2UVR - chains A and T of the 3 polymer chains in the assembly; structure by X-ray diffraction, 2.90 A resolution.

Chain A:
Protein: DNA polymerase IV
From: Sulfolobus solfataricus
Notes: EC 2.7.7.7
Reference sequence: Q97W02 (DPO42_SULSO); numbering as in UniProt (aligned over 1-352)
Sequence (358 residues; row label = number of the first residue in the row; numbers below 1 keep their minus sign (His-5 is residue -5)):
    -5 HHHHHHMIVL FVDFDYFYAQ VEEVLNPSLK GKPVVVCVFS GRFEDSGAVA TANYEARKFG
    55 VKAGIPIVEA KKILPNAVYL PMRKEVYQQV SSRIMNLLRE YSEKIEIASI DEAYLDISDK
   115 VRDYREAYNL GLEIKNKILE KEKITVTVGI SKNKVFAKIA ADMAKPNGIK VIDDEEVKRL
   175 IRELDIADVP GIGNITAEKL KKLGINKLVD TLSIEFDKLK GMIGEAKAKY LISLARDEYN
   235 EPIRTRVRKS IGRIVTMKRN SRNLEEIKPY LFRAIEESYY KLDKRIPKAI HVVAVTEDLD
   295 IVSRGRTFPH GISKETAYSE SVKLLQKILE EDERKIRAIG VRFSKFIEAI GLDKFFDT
Unresolved in the structure: -5 to 0, 343-352
Differences from the reference sequence: engineered mutation Ala332 (Arg in Q97W02)
Curated features (UniProtKB/Swiss-Prot):
  - active site: Glu106
  - binding site (Mg(2+)): Asp7, Asp105
  - site: Tyr12 (Substrate discrimination)
  - mutagenesis: Asp105 to Glu106 (Loss of function), Glu342 to Thr352 (Almost complete loss of interaction with PCNA)
Ion coordination: Ca2+ site 1: Asp7, Asp105, Glu106 (together with 2'-deoxyguanosine-5'-triphosphate); Ca2+ site 2: Asp7, Phe8, Asp105 (together with 2'-deoxyguanosine-5'-triphosphate); Ca2+ site 3: Ala181, Ile186
Small-molecule neighbours: 2'-deoxyguanosine-5'-triphosphate (DGT): Asp7, Phe8, Asp9, Tyr10, Phe11, Tyr12, Val32, Val43, Ala44, Thr45, Ala46, Tyr48, Arg51, Ala57, Met76, Ile104, Asp105, Lys159
Reported in the primary citation:
  - binding site for the 18-nt DNA strand (chain T): Ala42, Lys78, Arg331

Chain T:
Molecule: 18-nt DNA strand
Sequence (18 nucleotides; row label = number of the first residue in the row):
     1 TCACGGAATC CTTCCCCC
Unresolved in the structure: 1
Modified residues: 8OG (8-oxo-2'-deoxy-guanosine-5'-monophosphate) at position 5

How chain A and chain T interact:
Contacting residue pairs (41):
  Val32(A) with DC4(T), phosphate contact
  Ser34(A) with DA3(T), phosphate contact; DC4(T), hydrogen bond to the phosphate
  Phe37(A) with DA3(T), sugar contact
  Gly41(A) with DA3(T), phosphate contact; DC4(T), phosphate contact
  Ala42(A) with DC4(T), hydrogen bond to the sugar
  Gly58(A) with DA3(T), base contact; DC4(T), base contact
  Pro60(A) with DC2(T), sugar contact; DA3(T), phosphate contact
  Val62(A) with DA3(T), phosphate contact
  Glu63(A) with DA3(T), phosphate contact
  Gly218(A) with DC11(T), phosphate contact
  Glu219(A) with DC11(T), hydrogen bond to the phosphate
  Ala220(A) with DC10(T), phosphate contact; DC11(T), hydrogen bond to the phosphate
  Arg242(A) with DA7(T), salt bridge to the phosphate; DA8(T), phosphate contact
  Lys243(A) with DA8(T), hydrogen bond to the phosphate; DT9(T), salt bridge to the phosphate
  Ser244(A) with DA7(T), phosphate contact; DA8(T), hydrogen bond to the phosphate
  Ile245(A) with DA7(T), phosphate contact
  Gly246(A) with DA7(T), hydrogen bond to the phosphate
  Arg247(A) with 8OG_5(T), phosphate contact; DG6(T), salt bridge to the phosphate
  Ile248(A) with 8OG_5(T), sugar contact; DG6(T), hydrogen bond to the phosphate
  Val249(A) with 8OG_5(T), phosphate contact
  Thr250(A) with DC4(T), phosphate contact; 8OG_5(T), hydrogen bond to the phosphate
  Lys275(A) with DG6(T), salt bridge to the phosphate
  Leu293(A) with DC2(T), base contact; DA3(T), base contact
  Arg331(A) with DC2(T), sugar contact; DA3(T), sugar contact; DC4(T), salt bridge to the phosphate
  Arg336(A) with DG6(T), sugar contact; DA7(T), salt bridge to the phosphate; DA8(T), salt bridge to the phosphate
Other interface residues (no listed pair), chain A (29 interface residues in all): Arg36, Ser40, Lys221, Arg240

In short:
The interface between chain A and chain T involves 29 residues on one side and 10 on the other, with 9
hydrogen bonds and 7 salt bridges. Among the polar pairs are Ala42(A)-DC4(T), Ser34(A)-DC4(T) and
Glu219(A)-DC11(T). The paper reports a binding site for the 18-nt DNA strand (chain T) at Ala42(A), Lys78(A)
and Arg331(A).
Chain A is DNA polymerase IV (Sulfolobus solfataricus) and chain T is an 18-nt DNA strand; the structure,
Crystal structures of mutant Dpo4 DNA polymerases with 8-oxoG containing DNA template-primer constructs, was
determined by X-ray diffraction together with 2UVU, 2UVV and 2UVW from the same study.
